Entry 8ABB (electron microscopy, 3.20 A resolution); this record covers chains O and T of the 20 polymer chains in the assembly.

Chain O:
Name: YALI0A17468p
Organism: Yarrowia lipolytica
UniProt: Q6CGP7 (Q6CGP7_YARLI); residue numbers follow UniProt; this construct covers 1-330
Chain sequence (330 residues; row label = number of the first residue in the row):
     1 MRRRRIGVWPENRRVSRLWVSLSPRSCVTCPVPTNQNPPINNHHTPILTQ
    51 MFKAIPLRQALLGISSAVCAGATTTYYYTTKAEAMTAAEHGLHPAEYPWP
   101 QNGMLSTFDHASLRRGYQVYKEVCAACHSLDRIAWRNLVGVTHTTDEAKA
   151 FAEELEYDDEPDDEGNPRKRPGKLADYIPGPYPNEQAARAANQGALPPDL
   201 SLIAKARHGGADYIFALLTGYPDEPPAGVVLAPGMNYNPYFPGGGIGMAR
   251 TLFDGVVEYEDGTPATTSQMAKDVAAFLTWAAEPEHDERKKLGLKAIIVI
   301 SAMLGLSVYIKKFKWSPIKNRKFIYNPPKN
Disordered / not traced: 1-84, 329-330
Metal / ion sites: heme c Fe: His128, Met248
Ligand contacts:
  - heme c (HEC): Val119, Val123, Cys124, Cys127, His128, Asn192, Ala195, Leu196, Pro197, Pro198, Leu200, Ile203, Arg207, Tyr213, Ile214, Leu217, Leu218, Phe241, Ile246, Gly247, Met248, Thr251, Leu252, Val274, Leu278
  - phosphatidylethanolamine (PTY): Leu292, Lys295, Ala296, Val299, Ile300

Chain T:
Name: Complex III subunit 9
Organism: Yarrowia lipolytica
UniProt: Q6CG23 (Q6CG23_YARLI); numbering as in UniProt (aligned over 1-69)
Chain sequence (69 residues; row label = number of the first residue in the row):
     1 MAWATTFYNVFVKRNSAFVATILASAFVFDMTFETAIDNFWDRINAGKQW
    51 KDIRHKYIEAAGDDDEDDE
Disordered / not traced: 1-3, 58-69
Ligand contacts: 1,2-diacyl-sn-glycero-3-phosphocholine (PC1): Tyr8, Val12, Lys13, Arg14, Asn15, Phe18, Val19, Ile22, Leu23

Chain O / chain T interface:
Pairs across the interface (36):
  Pro100(O) - Lys48(T)  hydrogen bond (backbone-side chain)
  Leu105(O) - Trp41(T)
  Leu105(O) - Ile44(T)  hydrophobic
  Leu105(O) - Asn45(T)  hydrogen bond (backbone-side chain)
  Ser106(O) - Asn45(T)
  Ser106(O) - Lys48(T)
  Thr107(O) - Trp41(T)
  Thr107(O) - Asn45(T)  hydrogen bond (backbone-side chain)
  Thr107(O) - Lys48(T)  hydrogen bond (backbone-side chain)
  Phe108(O) - Lys48(T)
  Asp109(O) - Lys48(T)
  His110(O) - Lys48(T)  hydrogen bond (backbone-backbone)
  His110(O) - Trp50(T)
  His110(O) - Ile53(T)
  Ala111(O) - Ile53(T)
  Arg114(O) - Tyr57(T)
  Gly140(O) - Trp50(T)
  Val141(O) - Trp50(T)
  Thr142(O) - Trp50(T)
  His143(O) - Trp50(T)
  Thr144(O) - Trp50(T)
  Thr144(O) - Tyr57(T)
  Glu147(O) - Tyr57(T)
  Asp287(O) - Trp41(T)
  Lys290(O) - Trp41(T)
  Lys291(O) - Asp38(T)  salt bridge
  Lys291(O) - Trp41(T)
  Leu294(O) - Ile37(T)  hydrophobic
  Leu294(O) - Phe40(T)  hydrophobic
  Leu294(O) - Trp41(T)  hydrophobic
  Lys295(O) - Phe33(T)
  Lys295(O) - Glu34(T)
  Lys295(O) - Ile37(T)
  Ile298(O) - Phe33(T)  hydrophobic
  Ile298(O) - Ile37(T)  hydrophobic
  Val299(O) - Phe33(T)  hydrophobic
Other interface residues (no listed pair), chain O (24 interface residues in all): Met104, Glu260
Other interface residues (no listed pair), chain T (15 interface residues in all): Phe29, Gly47, Gln49

In short:
24 residues of chain O and 15 residues of chain T are in contact, with 5 hydrogen bonds and 1 salt bridge.
Polar contacts include Lys291(O)-Asp38(T), Pro100(O)-Lys48(T) and Leu105(O)-Asn45(T). Ligands of chain O:
phosphatidylethanolamine and heme c. Chain T binds 1,2-diacyl-sn-glycero-3-phosphocholine.
Here chain O is YALI0A17468p and chain T is Complex III subunit 9, both from Yarrowia lipolytica. Entry 8ABB
(Complex III2 from Yarrowia lipolytica, ascorbate-reduced, c-position) was determined by electron microscopy,
deposited together with 8AB6, 8AB7, 8AB8, 8AB9, 8ABA, 8ABE and 11 further entries.
